PDB entry 6GFF | X-ray diffraction, 3.10 A resolution | chains I and L of the 7 polymer chains in the assembly

# Chain I
Molecule: Leucine-rich repeat-containing protein 32
Source organism: Homo sapiens
UniProtKB: Q14392 (LRC32_HUMAN); residues 20-628 here = UniProt positions 20-628
Amino-acid sequence (618 residues; row label = number of the first residue in the row):
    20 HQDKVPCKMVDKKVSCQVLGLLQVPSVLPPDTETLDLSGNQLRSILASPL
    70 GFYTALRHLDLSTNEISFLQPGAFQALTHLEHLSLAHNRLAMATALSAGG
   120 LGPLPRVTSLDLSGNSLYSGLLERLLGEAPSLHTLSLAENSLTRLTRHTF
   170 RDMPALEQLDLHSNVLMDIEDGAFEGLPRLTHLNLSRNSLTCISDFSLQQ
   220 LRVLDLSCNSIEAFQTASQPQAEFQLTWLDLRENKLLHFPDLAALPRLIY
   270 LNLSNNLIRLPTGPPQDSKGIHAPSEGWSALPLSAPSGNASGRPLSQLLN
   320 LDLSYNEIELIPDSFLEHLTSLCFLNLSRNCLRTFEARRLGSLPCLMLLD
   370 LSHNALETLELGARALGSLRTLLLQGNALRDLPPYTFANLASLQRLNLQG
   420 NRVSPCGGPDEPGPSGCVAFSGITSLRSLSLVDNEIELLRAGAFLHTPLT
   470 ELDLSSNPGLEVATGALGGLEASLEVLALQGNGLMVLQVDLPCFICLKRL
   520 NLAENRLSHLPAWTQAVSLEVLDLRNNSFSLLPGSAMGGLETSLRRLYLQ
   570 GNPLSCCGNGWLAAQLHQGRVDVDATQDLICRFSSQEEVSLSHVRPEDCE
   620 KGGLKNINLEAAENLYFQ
Unresolved in the structure: 281-289, 300-311, 592-637
Disulfides: Cys-26/Cys-35, Cys-425/Cys-436
Covalently attached groups: N-acetylglucosamine (NAG) linked to Asn-203, Asn-271, Asn-345, Asn-545
Construct notes: expression tag (629-637)

# Chain L
Molecule: MHG-8 Fab heavy chain
Source organism: Mus musculus
Notes: antibody fragment or engineered binder
Amino-acid sequence (221 residues; row label = number of the first residue in the row):
    20 QVQLKESGPGLVAPSQSLSITCTVSGFSLTGYGINWVRQPPGKGLEWLGM
    70 IWSDGSTDYNSVLTSRLRISKDNSNSQVFLKMNSLQVDDTARYYCARDRN
   120 YYDYDGAMDYWGQGTSVTVSSAKTTPPSVYPLAPGSAAQTNSMVTLGCLV
   170 KGYFPEPVTVTWNSGSLSSGVHTFPAVLQSDLYTLSSSVTVPSSTWPSQT
   220 VTCNVAHPASSTKVDKKIVPR
Unresolved in the structure: 154-160
Disulfides: Cys-41/Cys-114, Cys-167/Cys-222

# Interface between chain I and chain L
Pairs across the interface - 20 pairs, chain I then chain L:
  Tyr-137(I) / Asp-122(L)  hydrogen bond
  Ser-138(I) / Tyr-121(L)
  Ser-138(I) / Asp-122(L)  hydrogen bond (backbone-backbone)
  Ser-138(I) / Tyr-123(L)  hydrogen bond (backbone-backbone)
  Gly-139(I) / Tyr-121(L)
  Gly-139(I) / Tyr-123(L)
  Leu-140(I) / Tyr-123(L)  hydrophobic
  Glu-142(I) / Tyr-121(L)
  Arg-143(I) / Tyr-123(L)  hydrogen bond (side chain-backbone)
  Arg-143(I) / Asp-124(L)  hydrogen bond (side chain-backbone)
  Thr-162(I) / Asp-122(L)  hydrogen bond
  Arg-163(I) / Asn-119(L)  hydrogen bond (side chain-backbone)
  Arg-163(I) / Tyr-120(L)  hydrogen bond (side chain-backbone)
  Arg-163(I) / Asp-122(L)  salt bridge
  Thr-165(I) / Tyr-120(L)
  Thr-165(I) / Tyr-121(L)
  Arg-166(I) / Tyr-120(L)
  His-167(I) / Tyr-120(L)  hydrogen bond
  His-167(I) / Tyr-121(L)
  Glu-189(I) / Tyr-120(L)  hydrogen bond

# Overview
Chain I and chain L form an interface of 12 and 6 residues respectively; the contacts include 10 hydrogen
bonds and 1 salt bridge. Polar contacts include Arg-163(I)/Asp-122(L), Tyr-137(I)/Asp-122(L) and
Arg-143(I)/Tyr-123(L). N-acetylglucosamine is covalently linked to Asn-203(I), Asn-271(I), Asn-345(I) and
Asn-545(I).
Chain I is Leucine-rich repeat-containing protein 32 (Homo sapiens) and chain L is MHG-8 Fab heavy chain (Mus
musculus); the structure, Structure of GARP (LRRC32) in complex with latent TGF-beta1 and MHG-8 Fab, was
determined by X-ray diffraction.
